PDB entry 1E7C | X-ray diffraction, 2.40 A resolution | chain A

== Chain A ==
Name: Serum albumin
Organism: Homo sapiens
UniProtKB: P02768 (ALBU_HUMAN); residues 1-585 here correspond to UniProt positions 25-609 (UniProt number = residue number + 24)
Chain sequence (585 residues; each row starts with the number of its first residue):
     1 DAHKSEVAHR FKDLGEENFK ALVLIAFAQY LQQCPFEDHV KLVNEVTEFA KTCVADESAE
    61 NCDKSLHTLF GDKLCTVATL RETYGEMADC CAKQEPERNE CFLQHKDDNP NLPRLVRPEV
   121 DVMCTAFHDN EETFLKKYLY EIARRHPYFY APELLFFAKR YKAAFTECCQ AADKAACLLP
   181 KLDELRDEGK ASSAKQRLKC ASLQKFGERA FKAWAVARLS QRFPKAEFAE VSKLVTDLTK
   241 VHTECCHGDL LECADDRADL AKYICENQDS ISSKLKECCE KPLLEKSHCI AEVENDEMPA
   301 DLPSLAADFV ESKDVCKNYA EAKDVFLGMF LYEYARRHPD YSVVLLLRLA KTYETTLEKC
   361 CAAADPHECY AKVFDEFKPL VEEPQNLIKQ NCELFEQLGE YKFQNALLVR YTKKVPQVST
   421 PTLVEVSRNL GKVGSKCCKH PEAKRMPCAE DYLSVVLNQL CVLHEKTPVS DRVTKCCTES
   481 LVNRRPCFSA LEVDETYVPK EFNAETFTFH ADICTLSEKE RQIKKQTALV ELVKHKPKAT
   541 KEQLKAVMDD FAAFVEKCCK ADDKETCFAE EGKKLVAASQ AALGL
Disordered / not traced: 1-2, 585
Cystine bridges: C53-C62, C75-C91, C90-C101, C124-C169, C168-C177, C200-C246, C245-C253, C265-C279, C278-C289, C316-C361, C360-C369, C392-C438, C437-C448, C461-C477, C476-C487, C514-C559, C558-C567
Residues lining bound ligands:
  - 2-bromo-2-chloro-1,1,1-trifluoroethane (HLT), molecule 1: A21, L135, K136, L139, L155, A158, K159, K162
  - 2-bromo-2-chloro-1,1,1-trifluoroethane (HLT), molecule 2: A26, Y30, L66, H67, F70, N99, D249, L250, L251
  - 2-bromo-2-chloro-1,1,1-trifluoroethane (HLT), molecule 3: R209, K212, A213, D324, V325, L327, G328, L331
  - 2-bromo-2-chloro-1,1,1-trifluoroethane (HLT), molecule 4: R209, A210, A213, L347, A350, K351, E354
  - 2-bromo-2-chloro-1,1,1-trifluoroethane (HLT), molecule 5: V216, F228, V231, S232, V235, T236, D324, V325
  - 2-bromo-2-chloro-1,1,1-trifluoroethane (HLT), molecule 6: R218, L219, R222, L238, I290, A291
  - 2-bromo-2-chloro-1,1,1-trifluoroethane (HLT), molecule 7: L238, R257, L260, A261, I264, S287, I290, A291
Curated features (UniProtKB/Swiss-Prot):
  - binding site (Cu cation): H3
  - binding site (Ca(2+)): E6, D13, E244, D249, E252, D255, D259
  - binding site (Zn(2+)): H67, H247, D249
  - binding site ((4Z,15Z)-bilirubin IXalpha): K240
  - site: K4 (Not glycated), K20 (Not glycated), K41 (Not glycated), K64 (Not glycated), K73 (Not glycated), K93 (Not glycated), K106 (Not glycated), K136 (Not glycated), K159 (Not glycated), K174 (Not glycated), K181 (Not glycated), K190 (Not glycated), K195 (Not glycated), K199 (Aspirin-acetylated lysine), K205 (Not glycated), K212 (Not glycated), K240 (Not glycated), K262 (Not glycated), K274 (Not glycated), K286 (Not glycated) and 18 more in UniProt
  - modified residue: S5 (Phosphoserine), S58 (Phosphoserine), S65 (Phosphoserine), T83 (Phosphothreonine), K205 (N6-succinyllysine), S273 (Phosphoserine), S419 (Phosphoserine), T420 (Phosphothreonine), T422 (Phosphothreonine), K436 (N6-succinyllysine), S489 (Phosphoserine), K519 (N6-succinyllysine), K534 (N6-methyllysine), K564 (N6-succinyllysine)
  - glycosylation: K12 (N-linked (Glc) (glycation) lysine), K51 (N-linked (Glc) (glycation) lysine), K137 (N-linked (Glc) (glycation) lysine), K162 (N-linked (Glc) (glycation) lysine), K199 (N-linked (Glc) (glycation) lysine), K225 (N-linked (Glc) (glycation) lysine), K233 (N-linked (Glc) (glycation) lysine), K276 (N-linked (Glc) (glycation) lysine), K281 (N-linked (Glc) (glycation) lysine), K313 (N-linked (Glc) (glycation) lysine), K317 (N-linked (Glc) (glycation) lysine), N318 (N-linked (GlcNAc...) asparagine), K323 (N-linked (Glc) (glycation) lysine), K351 (N-linked (Glc) (glycation) lysine), K378 (N-linked (Glc) (glycation) lysine), K413 (N-linked (Glc) (glycation) lysine), K439 (N-linked (Glc) (glycation) lysine), K444 (N-linked (Glc) (glycation) lysine), D494 (N-linked (GlcNAc...) asparagine), K525 (N-linked (Glc) (glycation) lysine) and 4 more in UniProt

== In short ==
Ligands of chain A: 7 copies of 2-bromo-2-chloro-1,1,1-trifluoroethane. Curated annotation (UniProt) lists Cu
cation-binding residue H3, 7 Ca2+-binding residues, 3 Zn2+-binding residues and (4Z,15Z)-bilirubin
IXalpha-binding residue K240.
Chain A is Serum albumin (Homo sapiens); the structure, HUMAN SERUM ALBUMIN COMPLEXED WITH MYRISTIC ACID and
the general anesthetic halothane, was determined by X-ray diffraction, deposited together with 1E78, 1E7A and
1E7B.
